3TGE - chain A; structure by X-ray diffraction, 1.96 A resolution.

[Chain A]
Molecule: cGMP-specific 3', 5'-cyclic phosphodiesterase
Source organism: Homo sapiens
Notes: EC 3.1.4.35; fragment: Catalytic domain residues 534-858
UniProt: O76074 (PDE5A_HUMAN); numbering as in UniProt; present here: 534-656, 682-858
Amino-acid sequence (326 residues; numbered 534 to 858 plus 1 insertion-coded residue; the number before each row is that of its first residue):
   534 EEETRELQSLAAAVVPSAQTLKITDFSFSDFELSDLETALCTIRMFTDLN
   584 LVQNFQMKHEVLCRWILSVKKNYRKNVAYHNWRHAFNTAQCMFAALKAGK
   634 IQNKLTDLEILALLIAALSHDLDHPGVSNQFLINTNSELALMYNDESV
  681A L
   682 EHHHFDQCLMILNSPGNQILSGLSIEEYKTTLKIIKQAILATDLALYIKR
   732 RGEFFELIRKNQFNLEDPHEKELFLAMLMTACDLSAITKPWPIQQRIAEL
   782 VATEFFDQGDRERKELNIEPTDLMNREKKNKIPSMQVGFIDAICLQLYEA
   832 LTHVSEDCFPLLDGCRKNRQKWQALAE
Unresolved in the structure: 534-535
Differences from the reference sequence: conflict Glu-751 (Gln in O76074)
UniProt features mapped onto this chain:
  - active site: His-613 (Proton donor)
  - binding site (Zn(2+)): His-617, His-653, Asp-654, Asp-764
  - binding site (Mg(2+)): Asp-654
  - binding site (3',5'-cyclic GMP): Gln-817

[Overview]
UniProt lists active-site residue His-613, 4 Zn2+-binding residues, Mg2+-binding residue Asp-654 and residue
binding 3',5'-cyclic GMP Gln-817.
Chain A is cGMP-specific 3', 5'-cyclic phosphodiesterase (Homo sapiens); the structure, A novel series of
potent and selective PDE5 inhibitor1, was determined by X-ray diffraction, deposited together with 3TGG.
